PDB entry 4IC2 | X-ray diffraction, 2.20 A resolution | chains A and B

[Chain A (and B)]
Molecule: E3 ubiquitin-protein ligase XIAP
From: Homo sapiens
Notes: EC 6.3.2.-; fragment: ring domain; chain B of this document is another copy of the same molecule, construct and numbering; everything in this record applies to it too
UniProt: P98170 (XIAP_HUMAN); residues 429-497 here = UniProt positions 429-497
Sequence (74 residues; numbered 424 to 497; the number before each row is that of its first residue):
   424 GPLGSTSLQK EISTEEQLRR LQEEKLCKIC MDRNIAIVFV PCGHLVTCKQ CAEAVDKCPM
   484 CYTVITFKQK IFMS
Unresolved in the structure: 424-434, 497 (chain B: 424-433)
Sequence notes: expression tag (424-428)
Ion coordination: Zn2+ site 1: Cys450, Cys453, Cys471, Cys474; Zn2+ site 2: Cys465, His467, Cys481, Cys484

[Interface between chain A and chain B]
Residue-residue contacts (43; chain A residue first):
  Thr437(A) - Thr437(B)
  Thr437(A) - Glu438(B)
  Thr437(A) - Leu441(B)
  Glu438(A) - Thr437(B)  hydrogen bond
  Gln440(A) - Leu441(B)
  Gln440(A) - Gln445(B)
  Leu441(A) - Gln440(B)
  Leu441(A) - Leu441(B)
  Leu441(A) - Leu444(B)  hydrophobic
  Leu444(A) - Leu441(B)  hydrophobic
  Leu444(A) - Leu444(B)  hydrophobic
  Leu444(A) - Gln445(B)
  Leu444(A) - Lys448(B)
  Gln445(A) - Leu444(B)
  Glu447(A) - Lys448(B)  salt bridge
  Glu447(A) - Ser497(B)
  Lys448(A) - Glu447(B)  salt bridge
  Val461(A) - Val461(B)  hydrophobic
  Val461(A) - Ile494(B)  hydrophobic
  Val463(A) - Gln492(B)
  Pro464(A) - Gln492(B)  hydrogen bond (backbone-side chain)
  Cys465(A) - Phe495(B)
  Gly466(A) - Gln492(B)
  Gly466(A) - Lys493(B)
  Gly466(A) - Ile494(B)
  Gly466(A) - Phe495(B)  hydrogen bond (backbone-backbone)
  His467(A) - Phe495(B)
  Leu468(A) - Met496(B)  hydrophobic
  Gln492(A) - Val463(B)
  Gln492(A) - Pro464(B)  hydrogen bond (side chain-backbone)
  Gln492(A) - Cys465(B)
  Gln492(A) - Gly466(B)
  Lys493(A) - Gly466(B)
  Ile494(A) - Val461(B)  hydrophobic
  Ile494(A) - Gly466(B)
  Ile494(A) - Leu468(B)  hydrophobic
  Phe495(A) - Cys465(B)
  Phe495(A) - Gly466(B)  hydrogen bond (backbone-backbone)
  Phe495(A) - His467(B)
  Phe495(A) - Leu468(B)  hydrogen bond (backbone-backbone)
  Met496(A) - Glu447(B)
  Met496(A) - Lys451(B)
  Met496(A) - Met483(B)
Other interface residues (no listed pair), chain A (21 interface residues in all): Phe462
Other interface residues (no listed pair), chain B (25 interface residues in all): Ile458, Phe462

[Summary]
The interface between chain A and chain B involves 21 residues on one side and 25 on the other, with 6
hydrogen bonds and 2 salt bridges. Among the polar pairs are Glu447(A)-Lys448(B), Glu438(A)-Thr437(B) and
Pro464(A)-Gln492(B). Cys450(A), Cys453(A), Cys471(A) and Cys474(A) coordinate Zn2+ site 1.
Chain A and chain B are both E3 ubiquitin-protein ligase XIAP (Homo sapiens); the structure, Crystal structure
of the XIAP RING domain, was determined by X-ray diffraction, deposited together with 4IC3.
